PDB entry 2DWX | X-ray diffraction, 2.55 A resolution | chains A and P

== Chain A ==
Protein: ADP-ribosylation factor-binding protein GGA1
From: Homo sapiens
Notes: fragment: gae domain, residues 507-639
Reference sequence: Q9UJY5 (GGA1_HUMAN); residue numbers follow UniProt; this construct covers 507-639
Amino-acid sequence (133 residues; numbered 507 to 639; the number before each row is that of its first residue):
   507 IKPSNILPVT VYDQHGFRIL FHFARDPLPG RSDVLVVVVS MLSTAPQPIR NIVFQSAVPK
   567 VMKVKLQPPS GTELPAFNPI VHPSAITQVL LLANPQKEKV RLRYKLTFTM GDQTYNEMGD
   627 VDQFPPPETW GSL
Not modelled in the structure: 507-510
Curated features (UniProtKB/Swiss-Prot):
  - mutagenesis: Ala563 (A563D: Abolishes interaction with CCDC91), Val564 (V564D: Abolishes interaction with CCDC91), Val570 (V570E: Abolishes interaction with CCDC91), Leu572 (L572E: Abolishes interaction with CCDC91)

== Chain P ==
Protein: hinge peptide from ADP-ribosylation factor binding protein GGA1
Reference sequence: Q9UJY5 (GGA1_HUMAN); residues -6 to 6 here correspond to UniProt positions 376-388 (UniProt number = residue number + 382)
Amino-acid sequence (13 residues; each row starts with the number of its first residue; numbers below 1 keep their minus sign (Ser-6 is residue -6)):
    -6 SLDGTGWNSF QSS
Not modelled in the structure: -6 to -2

== Interface between chain A and chain P ==
Residue-residue contacts - 29 pairs, chain A then chain P:
  Gln561(A) - Phe3(P)
  Gln561(A) - Gln4(P)
  Gln561(A) - Ser5(P)  hydrogen bond
  Ser562(A) - Phe3(P)
  Ser562(A) - Gln4(P)  hydrogen bond (backbone-backbone)
  Ala563(A) - Asn1(P)
  Ala563(A) - Ser2(P)
  Ala563(A) - Phe3(P)  hydrophobic
  Val564(A) - Trp0(P)
  Val564(A) - Asn1(P)  hydrogen bond (backbone-side chain)
  Pro565(A) - Gly-1(P)
  Pro565(A) - Trp0(P)
  Pro565(A) - Asn1(P)  hydrogen bond (backbone-side chain)
  Lys566(A) - Gly-1(P)
  Lys566(A) - Trp0(P)
  Lys566(A) - Asn1(P)
  Met568(A) - Asn1(P)
  Val570(A) - Gln4(P)
  Leu572(A) - Gln4(P)
  Leu572(A) - Ser5(P)
  Leu572(A) - Ser6(P)
  Pro574(A) - Ser6(P)
  Pro575(A) - Ser6(P)
  Gln594(A) - Ser6(P)
  Arg607(A) - Trp0(P)
  Arg609(A) - Trp0(P)
  Arg609(A) - Phe3(P)
  Tyr610(A) - Phe3(P)
  Met624(A) - Phe3(P)  hydrophobic
Also at the interface, not in a pair above, chain A (20 interface residues in all): Phe560, Gln573, Lys611, Asp626

== Summary ==
20 residues of chain A face 8 of chain P across their interface; the contacts include 4 hydrogen bonds. Among
the polar pairs are Gln561(A)-Ser5(P), Val564(A)-Asn1(P) and Pro565(A)-Asn1(P). Curated annotation (UniProt)
lists 4 mutagenesis sites on chain A.
Chain A is ADP-ribosylation factor-binding protein GGA1 (Homo sapiens) and chain P is hinge peptide from
ADP-ribosylation factor binding protein GGA1; the structure, Co-crystal Structure Analysis of GGA1-GAE with
the WNSF motif, was determined by X-ray diffraction (same publication as 2DWY).
